PDB entry 6VNX | X-ray diffraction, 2.18 A resolution | chain A

== Chain A ==
Protein: Non-receptor tyrosine-protein kinase TYK2
Organism: Homo sapiens
Notes: EC 2.7.10.2; fragment: kinase domain
UniProtKB: P29597 (TYK2_HUMAN); numbering as in UniProt (aligned over 888-1182)
Chain sequence (318 residues; row label = number of the first residue in the row):
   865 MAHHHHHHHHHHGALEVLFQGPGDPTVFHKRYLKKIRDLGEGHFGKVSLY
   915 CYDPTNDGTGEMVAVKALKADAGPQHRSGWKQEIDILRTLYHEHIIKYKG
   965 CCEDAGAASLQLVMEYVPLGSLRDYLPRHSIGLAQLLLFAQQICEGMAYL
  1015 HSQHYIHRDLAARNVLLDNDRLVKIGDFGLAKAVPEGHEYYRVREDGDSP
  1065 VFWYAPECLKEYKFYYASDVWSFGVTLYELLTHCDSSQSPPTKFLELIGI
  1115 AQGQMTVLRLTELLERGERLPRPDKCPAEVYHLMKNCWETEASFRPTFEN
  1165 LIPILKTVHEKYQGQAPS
Disordered / not traced: 865-888, 1179-1182
Sequence notes: expression tag (865-887); engineered mutation A936 (Cys in P29597), A969 (Gln in P29597), A971 (Glu in P29597), A972 (Lys in P29597), A1142 (Cys in P29597); conflict S1016 (Ala in P29597)
Modified positions: Y1054 (O-phosphotyrosine; PTR)
Residues lining bound ligands: R4V ((1S)-2,2-difluoro-N-[(1S,5R,6R)-3-{5-fluoro-2-[(1-methyl-1H-pyrazol-4-yl)amino]pyrimidin-4-yl}-6-methyl-3-azabicyclo[3.1.0]hexan-1-yl]cyclopropane-1-carboxamide): L903, G904, E905, G906, G909, K910, V911, A928, K930, I960, M978, E979, Y980, V981, P982, G984, D988, R1027, N1028, L1030, G1040, D1041
Curated features (UniProtKB/Swiss-Prot):
  - active site: D1023 (Proton acceptor)
  - binding site (ATP): L903 to V911, K930
  - modified residue (Phosphotyrosine): Y1054, Y1055
  - mutagenesis: K930 (K930R: Complete loss of catalytic activity), D1023 (D1023N: Complete loss of catalytic activity), Y1054 (Y1054F: Reduces basal catalytic activity and abolishes IFN-dependent activation), Y1055 (Y1055F: Reduces basal catalytic activity and abolishes IFN-dependent activation), Y1145 (Y1145F: Does not affect phosphorylation state and enzymatic activity), Y1176 (Y1176F: Does not affect phosphorylation state and enzymatic activity)

== In short ==
Chain A binds compound R4V. Curated annotation (UniProt) lists active-site residue D1023, 10 ATP-binding
residues and 6 mutagenesis sites.
Chain A is Non-receptor tyrosine-protein kinase TYK2 (Homo sapiens); the structure, Crystal structure of TYK2
kinase with compound 19, was determined by X-ray diffraction, deposited together with 6VNS, 6VNV, 6VNY and
6W8L.
